Entry 3N4M (X-ray diffraction, 2.99 A resolution); this record covers chains A and D of the 5 polymer chains in the assembly.

Chain A:
Protein: Catabolite gene activator
Organism: Escherichia coli
UniProtKB: P0ACJ8 (CRP_ECOLI); residues 1-209 here correspond to UniProt positions 2-210 (UniProt number = residue number + 1)
Chain sequence (209 residues; each row starts with the number of its first residue):
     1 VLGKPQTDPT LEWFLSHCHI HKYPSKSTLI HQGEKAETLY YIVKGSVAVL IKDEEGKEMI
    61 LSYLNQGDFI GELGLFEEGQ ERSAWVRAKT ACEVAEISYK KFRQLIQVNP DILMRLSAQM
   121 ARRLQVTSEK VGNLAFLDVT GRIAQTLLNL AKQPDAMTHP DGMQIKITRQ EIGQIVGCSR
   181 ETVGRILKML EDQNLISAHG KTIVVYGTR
Not modelled in the structure: 1-6
Residues lining bound ligands: adenosine-3',5'-cyclic-monophosphate (CMP): Ile-30, Val-49, Leu-61, Ser-62, Leu-64, Ile-70, Gly-71, Glu-72, Leu-73, Gly-74, Glu-81, Arg-82, Ser-83, Ala-84, Val-86, Tyr-99, Arg-123, Leu-124, Thr-127, Ser-128

Chain D:
Molecule: 20-nt DNA strand
Sequence (20 nucleotides; row label = number of the first residue in the row):
     1 CTTTTTTCCT AAAATGTGAT

How chain A and chain D interact:
Residue-residue contacts (12):
  Thr-168(A) / DA14(D)  phosphate contact
  Thr-168(A) / DT15(D)  phosphate contact
  Arg-169(A) / DT15(D)  salt bridge to the phosphate
  Arg-169(A) / DG16(D)  salt bridge to the phosphate
  Gln-170(A) / DA14(D)  phosphate contact
  Gln-170(A) / DT15(D)  hydrogen bond to the phosphate
  Arg-180(A) / DT15(D)  base contact
  Arg-180(A) / DG16(D)  hydrogen bond to the base
  Glu-181(A) / DT17(D)  base contact
  Gly-184(A) / DG16(D)  phosphate contact
  Arg-185(A) / DT17(D)  base contact
  Arg-185(A) / DG18(D)  hydrogen bond to the base
Interface residues without a listed pair, chain D (6 interface residues in all): DA19

Summary:
Chain A and chain D form an interface of 7 and 6 residues respectively; the contacts include 3 hydrogen bonds
and 2 salt bridges. Polar pairs include Arg-180(A)/DG16(D), Arg-185(A)/DG18(D) and Gln-170(A)/DT15(D). Bound
to chain A: adenosine-3',5'-cyclic-monophosphate.
Chain A is Catabolite gene activator (Escherichia coli) and chain D is a 20-nt DNA strand; the structure, E.
coli RNA polymerase alpha subunit C-terminal domain in complex with CAP and DNA, was determined by X-ray
diffraction (same publication as 5CIZ and 3N97).
